4LMK - chains A and B of the 5 polymer chains in the assembly; structure by X-ray diffraction, 3.22 A resolution.

[Chain A (and B)]
Molecule: Proton-gated ion channel
From: Gloeobacter violaceus
Notes: chain B of this document is another copy of the same molecule, construct and numbering; everything in this record applies to it too
UniProtKB: Q7NDN8 (GLIC_GLOVI); residues 1-316 here correspond to UniProt positions 44-359 (UniProt number = residue number + 43)
Sequence (318 residues; each row starts with the number of its first residue; numbers below 1 keep their minus sign (Gly-1 is residue -1)):
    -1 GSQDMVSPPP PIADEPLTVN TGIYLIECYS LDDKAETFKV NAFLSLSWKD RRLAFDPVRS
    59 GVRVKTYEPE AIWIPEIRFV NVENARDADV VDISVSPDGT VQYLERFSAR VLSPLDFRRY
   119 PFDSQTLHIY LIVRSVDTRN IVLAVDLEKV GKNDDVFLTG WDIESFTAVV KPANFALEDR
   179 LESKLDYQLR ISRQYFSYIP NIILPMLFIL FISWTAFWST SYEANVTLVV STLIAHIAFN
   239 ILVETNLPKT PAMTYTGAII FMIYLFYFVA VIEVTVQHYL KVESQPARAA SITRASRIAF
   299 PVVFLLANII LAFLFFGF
Not modelled in the structure: -1 to 6
Sequence notes: expression tag (-1 to 0); engineered mutation Ala250 (Tyr293 in Q7NDN8)

[How chain A and chain B interact]
Pairs across the interface (76):
  Glu34(A) - Phe155(B)
  Glu34(A) - Thr157(B)  hydrogen bond
  Glu74(A) - Val88(B)
  Glu74(A) - Val89(B)
  Arg76(A) - Asp87(B)
  Arg76(A) - Val89(B)
  Arg76(A) - Arg104(B)
  Phe77(A) - Arg104(B)  hydrogen bond (backbone-side chain)
  Val78(A) - Ile24(B)  hydrophobic
  Val78(A) - Arg104(B)  hydrogen bond (backbone-side chain)
  Asn79(A) - Glu25(B)
  Val80(A) - Asn39(B)  hydrogen bond (backbone-side chain)
  Glu81(A) - Tyr27(B)  hydrogen bond (backbone-side chain)
  Ala83(A) - Asp85(B)
  Leu110(A) - Tyr27(B)  hydrophobic
  Leu110(A) - Phe155(B)  hydrophobic
  Pro112(A) - Phe155(B)  hydrophobic
  Arg132(A) - Val89(B)
  Arg132(A) - Leu102(B)
  Leu175(A) - Tyr22(B)  hydrophobic
  Leu175(A) - Phe41(B)  hydrophobic
  Glu176(A) - Tyr22(B)
  Glu176(A) - Ser43(B)
  Glu176(A) - Leu102(B)
  Glu176(A) - Glu146(B)
  Arg178(A) - Asp90(B)  salt bridge
  Tyr220(A) - Thr213(B)
  Tyr220(A) - Ser217(B)
  Tyr220(A) - Ala222(B)  hydrophobic
  Tyr220(A) - Leu226(B)
  Glu221(A) - Ser219(B)
  Glu221(A) - Glu221(B)
  Glu221(A) - Ala222(B)
  Val224(A) - Leu226(B)  hydrophobic
  Thr225(A) - Thr225(B)
  Val228(A) - Ile210(B)  hydrophobic
  Val228(A) - Leu226(B)  hydrophobic
  Val228(A) - Ser229(B)
  Leu231(A) - Ile207(B)  hydrophobic
  Leu231(A) - Ile210(B)  hydrophobic
  Ile232(A) - Ser229(B)
  Ile232(A) - Ile232(B)  hydrophobic
  Ile232(A) - Ala233(B)  hydrophobic
  Ile235(A) - Ala233(B)
  Ile235(A) - Ala236(B)
  Ile235(A) - Phe237(B)
  Asn238(A) - Leu240(B)
  Ile239(A) - Ala236(B)
  Ile239(A) - Ile239(B)  hydrophobic
  Ile239(A) - Leu240(B)  hydrophobic
  Glu242(A) - Leu240(B)
  Glu242(A) - Thr243(B)  hydrogen bond
  Lys247(A) - Thr243(B)
  Lys247(A) - Asn244(B)
  Thr248(A) - Ser195(B)  hydrogen bond (backbone-side chain)
  Pro249(A) - Gly158(B)
  Pro249(A) - Gln192(B)
  Pro249(A) - Ser195(B)  hydrogen bond (backbone-side chain)
  Ala250(A) - Ser195(B)
  Met251(A) - Phe194(B)  hydrophobic
  Met251(A) - Pro198(B)  hydrophobic
  Phe259(A) - Pro198(B)
  Phe259(A) - Leu202(B)  hydrophobic
  Tyr262(A) - Pro203(B)  hydrophobic
  Tyr262(A) - Phe237(B)
  Tyr262(A) - Leu240(B)
  Leu263(A) - Phe206(B)  hydrophobic
  Phe266(A) - Phe206(B)
  Phe266(A) - Phe209(B)  hydrophobic
  Phe266(A) - Ile210(B)  hydrophobic
  Val269(A) - Ile210(B)  hydrophobic
  Val269(A) - Thr213(B)
  Thr273(A) - Thr213(B)  hydrogen bond
  Tyr277(A) - Trp216(B)
  Tyr277(A) - Arg292(B)  hydrogen bond
  Tyr277(A) - Arg295(B)
Interface residues without a listed pair, chain A (44 interface residues in all): Asn82, Ile130, Glu180, Lys182, His276, Glu281
Interface residues without a listed pair, chain B (51 interface residues in all): Ser28, Ser106, Asp153, Thr230

[In short]
44 residues of chain A face 51 of chain B across their interface; the contacts include 10 hydrogen bonds and 1
salt bridge. Polar contacts include Arg178(A)-Asp90(B), Glu34(A)-Thr157(B) and Phe77(A)-Arg104(B).
Both chains are Proton-gated ion channel (Gloeobacter violaceus). Entry 4LMK (GLIC Liganded-closed-channel
Conformation, Mutant Y27'A) was determined by X-ray diffraction together with 4LMJ and 4LML from the same
study.
